PDB entry 1WBD | X-ray diffraction, 2.40 A resolution | chains B and E of the 4 polymer chains in the assembly

[Chain B]
Molecule: DNA mismatch repair protein muts
From: Escherichia coli
UniProt: P23909 (MUTS_ECOLI); numbering as in UniProt (aligned over 1-800)
Sequence (800 residues; row label = number of the first residue in the row):
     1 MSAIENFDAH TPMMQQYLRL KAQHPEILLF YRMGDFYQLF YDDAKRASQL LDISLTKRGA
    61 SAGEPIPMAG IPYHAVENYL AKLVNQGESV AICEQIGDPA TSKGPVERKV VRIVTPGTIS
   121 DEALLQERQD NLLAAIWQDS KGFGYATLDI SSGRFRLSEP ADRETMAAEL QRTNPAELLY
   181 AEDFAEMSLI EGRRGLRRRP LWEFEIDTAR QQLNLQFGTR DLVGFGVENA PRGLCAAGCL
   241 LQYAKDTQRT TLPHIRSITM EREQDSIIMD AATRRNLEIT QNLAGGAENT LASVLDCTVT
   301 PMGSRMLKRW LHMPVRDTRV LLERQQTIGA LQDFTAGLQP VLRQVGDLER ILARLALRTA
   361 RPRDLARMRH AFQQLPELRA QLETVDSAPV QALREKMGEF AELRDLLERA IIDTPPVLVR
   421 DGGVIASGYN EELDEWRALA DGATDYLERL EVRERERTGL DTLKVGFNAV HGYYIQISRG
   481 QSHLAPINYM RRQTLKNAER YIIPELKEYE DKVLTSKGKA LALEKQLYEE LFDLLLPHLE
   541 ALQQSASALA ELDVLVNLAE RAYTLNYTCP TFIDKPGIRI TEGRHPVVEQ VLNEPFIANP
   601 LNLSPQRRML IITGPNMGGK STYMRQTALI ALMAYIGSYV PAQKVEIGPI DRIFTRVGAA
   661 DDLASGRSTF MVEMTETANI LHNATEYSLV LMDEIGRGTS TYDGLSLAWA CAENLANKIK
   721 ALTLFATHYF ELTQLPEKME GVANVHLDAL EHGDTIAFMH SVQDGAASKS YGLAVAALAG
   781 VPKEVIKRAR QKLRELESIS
Unresolved in the structure: 1-13, 57-66, 95-107, 659-668
Sequence notes: engineered mutation Gln38 (Glu in P23909)
Swiss-Prot annotation at these positions:
  - binding site (ATP): Gly614 to Ser621
From the paper describing this entry:
  - binding site for the 17-nt DNA strand: Phe36
  - mutagenesis - E38Q: unchanged binding to G.T mismatch
  - mutagenesis - E38Q: increased binding to homoduplex DNA
  - mutagenesis - E38Q: unchanged catalytic activity on mismatched DNA

[Chain E]
Molecule: 18-nt DNA strand
Sequence (18 nucleotides; each row starts with the number of its first residue):
     1 AGCTGCCAGG CACCAGTG

[Interface between chain B and chain E]
Contacting residue pairs (9):
  Arg32(B) - DC3(E)  salt bridge to the phosphate
  Met33(B) - DG2(E)  phosphate contact
  Gly34(B) - DG2(E)  hydrogen bond to the phosphate
  Asn468(B) - DG5(E)  phosphate contact
  Ala469(B) - DG5(E)  hydrogen bond to the phosphate
  Leu495(B) - DC7(E)  phosphate contact
  Lys496(B) - DC7(E)  hydrogen bond to the phosphate
  Lys496(B) - DA8(E)  salt bridge to the phosphate
  Arg500(B) - DC6(E)  salt bridge to the phosphate
Interface residues without a listed pair, chain B (11 interface residues in all): Arg108, Tyr474, Gln493
Interface residues without a listed pair, chain E (7 interface residues in all): DT4

[In short]
11 residues of chain B and 7 residues of chain E are in contact; the contacts include 3 hydrogen bonds and 3
salt bridges. Among the polar pairs are Gly34(B)-DG2(E), Ala469(B)-DG5(E) and Lys496(B)-DC7(E). From the
paper: a binding site for the 17-nt DNA strand at Phe36(B); E38Q of chain B increases binding to homoduplex
DNA.
Chain B is DNA mismatch repair protein muts (Escherichia coli) and chain E is an 18-nt DNA strand; the
structure, Crystal structure of E. coli DNA mismatch repair enzyme MutS, E38Q mutant, in complex with a ...,
was determined by X-ray diffraction together with 1WBB from the same study.
